3GTM - chains A and F of the 14 polymer chains in the assembly; structure by X-ray diffraction, 3.80 A resolution.

== Chain A ==
Protein: DNA-directed RNA polymerase II subunit RPB1
From: Saccharomyces cerevisiae (strain ATCC 204508 / S288c)
Notes: EC 2.7.7.6; fragment: DNA-directed RNA polymerase II largest subunit
UniProtKB: P04050 (RPB1_YEAST); numbering as in UniProt (aligned over 1-1733)
Chain sequence (1733 residues; each row starts with the number of its first residue):
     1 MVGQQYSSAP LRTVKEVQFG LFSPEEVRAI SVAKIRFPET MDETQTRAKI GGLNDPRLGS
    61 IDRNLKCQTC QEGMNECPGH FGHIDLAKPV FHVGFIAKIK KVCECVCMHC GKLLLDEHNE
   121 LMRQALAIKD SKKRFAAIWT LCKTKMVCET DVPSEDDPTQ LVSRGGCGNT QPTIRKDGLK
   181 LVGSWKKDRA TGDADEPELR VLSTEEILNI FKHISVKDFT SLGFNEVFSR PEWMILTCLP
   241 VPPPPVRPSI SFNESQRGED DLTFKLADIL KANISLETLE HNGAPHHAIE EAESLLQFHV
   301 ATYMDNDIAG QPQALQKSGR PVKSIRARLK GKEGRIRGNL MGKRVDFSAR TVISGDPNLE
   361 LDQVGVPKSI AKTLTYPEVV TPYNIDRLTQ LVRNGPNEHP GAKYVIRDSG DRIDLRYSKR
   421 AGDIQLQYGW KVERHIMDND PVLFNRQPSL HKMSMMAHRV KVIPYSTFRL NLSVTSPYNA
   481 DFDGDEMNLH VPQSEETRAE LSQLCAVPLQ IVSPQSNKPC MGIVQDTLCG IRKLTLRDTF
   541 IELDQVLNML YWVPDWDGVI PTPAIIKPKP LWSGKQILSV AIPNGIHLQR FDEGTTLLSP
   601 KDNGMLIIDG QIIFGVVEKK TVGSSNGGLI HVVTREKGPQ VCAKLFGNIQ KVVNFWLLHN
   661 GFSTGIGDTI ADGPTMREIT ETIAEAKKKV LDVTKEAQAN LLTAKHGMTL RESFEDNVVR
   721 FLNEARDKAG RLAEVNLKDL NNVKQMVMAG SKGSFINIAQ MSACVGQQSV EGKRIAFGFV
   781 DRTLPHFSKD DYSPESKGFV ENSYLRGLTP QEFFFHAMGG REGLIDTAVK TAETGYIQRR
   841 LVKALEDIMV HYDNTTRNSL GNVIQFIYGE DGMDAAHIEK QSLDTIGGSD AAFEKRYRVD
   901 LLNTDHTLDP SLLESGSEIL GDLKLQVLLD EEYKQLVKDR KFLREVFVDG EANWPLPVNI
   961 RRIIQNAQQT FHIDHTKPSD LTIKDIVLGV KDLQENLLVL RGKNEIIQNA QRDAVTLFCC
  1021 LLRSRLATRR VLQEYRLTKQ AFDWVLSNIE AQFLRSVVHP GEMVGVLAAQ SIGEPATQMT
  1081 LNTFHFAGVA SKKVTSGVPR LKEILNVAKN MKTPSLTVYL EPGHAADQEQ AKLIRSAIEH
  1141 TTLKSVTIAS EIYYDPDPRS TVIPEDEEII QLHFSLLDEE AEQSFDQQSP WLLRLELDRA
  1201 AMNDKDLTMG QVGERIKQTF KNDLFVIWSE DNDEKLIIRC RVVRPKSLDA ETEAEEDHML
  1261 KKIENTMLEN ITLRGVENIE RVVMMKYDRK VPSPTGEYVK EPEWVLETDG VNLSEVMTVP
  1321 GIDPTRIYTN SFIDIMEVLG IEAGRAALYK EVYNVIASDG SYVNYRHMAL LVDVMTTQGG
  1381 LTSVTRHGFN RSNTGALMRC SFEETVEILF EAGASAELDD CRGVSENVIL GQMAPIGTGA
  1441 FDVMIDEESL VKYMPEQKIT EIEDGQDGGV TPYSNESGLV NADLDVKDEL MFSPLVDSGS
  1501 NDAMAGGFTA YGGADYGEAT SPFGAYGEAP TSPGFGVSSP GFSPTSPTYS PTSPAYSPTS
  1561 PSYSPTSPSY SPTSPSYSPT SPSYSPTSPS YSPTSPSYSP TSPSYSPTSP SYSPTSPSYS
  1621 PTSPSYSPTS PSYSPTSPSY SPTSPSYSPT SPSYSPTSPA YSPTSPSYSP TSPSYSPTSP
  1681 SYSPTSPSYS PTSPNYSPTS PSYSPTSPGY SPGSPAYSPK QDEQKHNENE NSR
Disordered / not traced: 1, 187-194, 1177-1186, 1244-1253, 1456-1733
Bound ions: Zn2+ site 1: C67, C77, H80; Zn2+ site 2: C107, C110, C148
UniProt features mapped onto this chain:
  - region: P248 to D260 (Lid loop), N306 to K323 (Rudder loop), P810 to E822 (Bridging helix)
  - binding site (Zn(2+)): C67, C70, C77, H80, C107, C110, C148, C167
  - binding site (Mg(2+)): D481, D483, D485
  - modified residue: T1471 (Phosphothreonine)
  - cross-link (Glycyl lysine isopeptide (Lys-Gly)): K695 (interchain with G-Cter in ubiquitin), K1246 (interchain with G-Cter in ubiquitin), K1350 (interchain with G-Cter in ubiquitin)
  - natural variant: S1653 to P1659 (deletion: In strain: A364A)
  - mutagenesis: K1246 (K1246R: Impairs ubiquitination during transcription stress)

== Chain F ==
Protein: DNA-directed RNA polymerases I, II, and III subunit RPABC2
From: Saccharomyces cerevisiae (strain ATCC 204508 / S288c)
Notes: fragment: DNA-directed RNA polymerases I, II, and III 23 kDa polypeptide
UniProtKB: P20435 (RPAB2_YEAST); residue numbers follow UniProt; this construct covers 1-155
Chain sequence (155 residues; each row starts with the number of its first residue):
     1 MSDYEEAFND GNENFEDFDV EHFSDEETYE EKPQFKDGET TDANGKTIVT GGNGPEDFQQ
    61 HEQIRRKTLK EKAIPKDQRA TTPYMTKYER ARILGTRALQ ISMNAPVFVD LEGETDPLRI
   121 AMKELAEKKI PLVIRRYLPD GSFEDWSVEE LIVDL
Disordered / not traced: 1-71
UniProt features mapped onto this chain:
  - region: L111 to L132 (Leucine-zipper)
  - modified residue: S24 (Phosphoserine)

== How chain A and chain F interact ==
Contacting residue pairs - 71 pairs, chain A then chain F:
  V379(A) - S102(F)
  V380(A) - N104(F)
  T381(A) - S102(F)  hydrogen bond (side chain-backbone)
  T381(A) - N104(F)
  Y383(A) - V107(F)
  Y383(A) - L111(F)  hydrophobic
  Y383(A) - T115(F)
  E495(A) - A98(F)
  E495(A) - D116(F)
  E495(A) - P117(F)
  E495(A) - L118(F)
  E496(A) - G95(F)
  E496(A) - L99(F)
  A499(A) - G95(F)
  Q503(A) - R90(F)
  Q503(A) - A91(F)
  L504(A) - Y88(F)  hydrophobic
  L504(A) - A91(F)  hydrophobic
  H851(A) - P139(F)
  Y852(A) - T81(F)
  Y852(A) - T86(F)
  Y852(A) - E89(F)  hydrogen bond
  Y852(A) - R136(F)
  Y852(A) - Y137(F)
  D853(A) - L138(F)
  D853(A) - P139(F)
  R857(A) - P139(F)
  R1001(A) - A80(F)
  R1001(A) - P83(F)
  L1054(A) - Y84(F)
  R1055(A) - D154(F)  salt bridge
  R1055(A) - L155(F)
  H1059(A) - T86(F)
  H1059(A) - K87(F)
  H1059(A) - Y88(F)
  P1060(A) - T86(F)
  P1060(A) - Y88(F)
  G1061(A) - Y88(F)
  E1062(A) - K87(F)  salt bridge
  E1062(A) - Y88(F)  hydrogen bond
  G1437(A) - Y88(F)
  T1438(A) - Y88(F)
  T1438(A) - R92(F)  hydrogen bond (backbone-side chain)
  G1439(A) - R92(F)
  F1441(A) - Y88(F)
  F1441(A) - E89(F)
  F1441(A) - R92(F)  hydrogen bond (backbone-side chain)
  F1441(A) - I134(F)  hydrophobic
  F1441(A) - R135(F)
  D1442(A) - V133(F)
  D1442(A) - I134(F)
  D1442(A) - R135(F)  hydrogen bond (backbone-backbone)
  D1442(A) - Y137(F)  hydrogen bond
  V1443(A) - R92(F)
  V1443(A) - V133(F)
  V1443(A) - I134(F)  hydrophobic
  M1444(A) - L132(F)
  M1444(A) - V133(F)  hydrogen bond (backbone-backbone)
  M1444(A) - R135(F)
  M1444(A) - D145(F)
  I1445(A) - P131(F)
  I1445(A) - L132(F)  hydrophobic
  D1446(A) - P131(F)  hydrogen bond (backbone-backbone)
  D1446(A) - V133(F)
  S1449(A) - P131(F)
  L1450(A) - F108(F)  hydrophobic
  L1450(A) - P131(F)  hydrophobic
  Y1453(A) - F108(F)
  Y1453(A) - K128(F)  hydrogen bond (side chain-backbone)
  Y1453(A) - K129(F)
  Y1453(A) - I130(F)
Also at the interface, not in a pair above, chain A (40 interface residues in all): Y428, G429, E500, S502, N854, D874, M1063, M1433
Also at the interface, not in a pair above, chain F (44 interface residues in all): T82, L94, T96, I101, A105, E149

== In short ==
40 residues of chain A and 44 residues of chain F are in contact; the contacts include 10 hydrogen bonds and 2
salt bridges. Polar contacts include R1055(A)-D154(F), E1062(A)-K87(F) and T381(A)-S102(F).
Here chain A is DNA-directed RNA polymerase II subunit RPB1 and chain F is DNA-directed RNA polymerases I, II,
and III subunit RPABC2, both from Saccharomyces cerevisiae (strain ATCC 204508 / S288c). Entry 3GTM
(Co-complex of Backtracked RNA polymerase II with TFIIS) was determined by X-ray diffraction together with
3GTG, 3GTJ, 3GTK, 3GTL, 3GTO, 3GTP and 3GTQ from the same study.
